Entry 1W85 (X-ray diffraction, 2.00 A resolution); this record covers chains A and C of the 5 polymer chains in the assembly.

# Chain A (and C)
Name: Pyruvate dehydrogenase E1 component, alpha subunit
Source organism: Geobacillus stearothermophilus
Notes: EC 1.2.4.1; chain C of this document is another copy of the same molecule, construct and numbering; everything in this record applies to it too
UniProtKB: P21873 (ODPA_BACST); residue numbers follow UniProt; this construct covers 1-368
Chain sequence (368 residues; each row starts with the number of its first residue):
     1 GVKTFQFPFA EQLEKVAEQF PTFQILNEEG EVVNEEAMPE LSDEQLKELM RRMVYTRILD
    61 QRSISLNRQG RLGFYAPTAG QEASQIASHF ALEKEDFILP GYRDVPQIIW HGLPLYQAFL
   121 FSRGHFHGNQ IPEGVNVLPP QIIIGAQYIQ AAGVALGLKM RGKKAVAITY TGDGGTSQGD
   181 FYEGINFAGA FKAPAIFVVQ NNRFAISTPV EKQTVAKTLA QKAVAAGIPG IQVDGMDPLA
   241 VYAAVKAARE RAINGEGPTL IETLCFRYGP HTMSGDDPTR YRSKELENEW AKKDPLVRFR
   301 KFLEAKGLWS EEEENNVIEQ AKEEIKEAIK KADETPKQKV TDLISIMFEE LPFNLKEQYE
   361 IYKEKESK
Disordered / not traced: 1-3, 277-282 (chain C: 1-3)
Metal / ion sites: Mg2+: D173, N202, F204 (together with thiamine diphosphate)
Residues lining bound ligands: thiamine diphosphate (TPP): Y102, R103, I142, I143, I144, T171, G172, D173, G174, G175, Q178, N202, F204, A205, I206, H271

# How chain A and chain C interact
Contacting residue pairs (80; chain A residue first):
  T4(A) with E250(C), hydrogen bond
  F5(A) with F23(C), hydrophobic; E36(C); A37(C), hydrophobic
  Q6(A) with E250(C), hydrogen bond
  F7(A) with F23(C), hydrophobic; I231(C), hydrophobic; A243(C); A247(C), hydrophobic
  F9(A) with P229(C), hydrophobic; I231(C), hydrophobic; R251(C)
  Q12(A) with Q19(C); F20(C); P229(C); G230(C), hydrogen bond (side chain-backbone)
  K15(A) with Q19(C)
  Q19(A) with Q12(C); K15(C)
  F20(A) with Q12(C)
  F23(A) with F5(C), hydrophobic; F7(C), hydrophobic
  E36(A) with F5(C)
  A37(A) with F5(C), hydrophobic
  T176(A) with Y182(C), hydrogen bond (backbone-side chain)
  S177(A) with Y182(C); E183(C); N186(C), hydrogen bond
  Q178(A) with Y182(C); E183(C)
  G179(A) with G179(C); E183(C), hydrogen bond (backbone-side chain)
  Y182(A) with T176(C), hydrogen bond (side chain-backbone); S177(C); Q178(C); Y182(C), hydrophobic; K222(C), hydrogen bond
  E183(A) with S177(C); Q178(C); G179(C), hydrogen bond (side chain-backbone)
  N186(A) with S177(C); Q213(C), hydrogen bond (side chain-backbone); T214(C), hydrogen bond; K222(C), hydrogen bond
  G189(A) with V215(C)
  A190(A) with Q213(C)
  Q213(A) with N186(C), hydrogen bond (backbone-side chain); A190(C)
  T214(A) with N186(C), hydrogen bond; A225(C); A226(C)
  V215(A) with G189(C); A226(C); G227(C)
  A216(A) with A225(C); A226(C); G227(C)
  Q221(A) with V224(C), hydrogen bond (side chain-backbone)
  K222(A) with Y182(C), hydrogen bond; N186(C); A225(C), hydrogen bond (side chain-backbone)
  V224(A) with V16(C), hydrophobic; Q221(C), hydrogen bond (backbone-side chain); V224(C), hydrophobic
  A225(A) with T214(C); K222(C), hydrogen bond (backbone-side chain); A225(C), hydrophobic
  A226(A) with T214(C); V215(C); A216(C)
  G227(A) with V215(C); A216(C)
  P229(A) with F9(C), hydrophobic; Q12(C)
  G230(A) with Q12(C), hydrogen bond (backbone-side chain)
  I231(A) with F7(C), hydrophobic; F9(C), hydrophobic
  A247(A) with F7(C), hydrophobic
  E250(A) with T4(C)
  R251(A) with F9(C)
Other interface residues (no listed pair), chain A (46 interface residues in all): E11, L13, V16, F181, K212, I228, A243, A244, T259
Other interface residues (no listed pair), chain C (45 interface residues in all): E11, L13, F181, K212, I228, A244, T259

# Overview
The interface between chain A and chain C involves 46 residues on one side and 45 on the other, with 20
hydrogen bonds. Polar contacts include T4(A)-E250(C), Q6(A)-E250(C) and Q12(A)-G230(C). Chain A binds thiamine
diphosphate. D173(A), N202(A) and F204(A) coordinate Mg2+.
Chain A and chain C are both Pyruvate dehydrogenase E1 component, alpha subunit (Geobacillus
stearothermophilus); the structure, The crystal structure of pyruvate dehydrogenase E1 bound to the peripheral
subunit binding domain of E2, was determined by X-ray diffraction together with 1W88 from the same study.
